PDB entry 7UHZ | electron microscopy, 3.30 A resolution | chains N and C of the 9 polymer chains in the assembly

Chain N:
Molecule: BMPC-23 Fab Light chain
Source organism: Mus musculus
Notes: antibody fragment or engineered binder
Chain sequence (112 residues; numbered 1 to 112; the number before each row is that of its first residue):
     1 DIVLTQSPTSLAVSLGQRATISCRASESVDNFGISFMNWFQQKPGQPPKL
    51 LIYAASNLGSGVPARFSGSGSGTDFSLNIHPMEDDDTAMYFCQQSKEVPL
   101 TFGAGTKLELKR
Disordered / not traced: 112
Disulfides: Cys-23/Cys-92

Chain C:
Molecule: Envelope glycoprotein B
Source organism: Human alphaherpesvirus 1 strain KOS
UniProt: P06437 (GB_HHV1K); residues 103-730 here = UniProt positions 103-730
Chain sequence (628 residues; row label = number of the first residue in the row):
   103 DIKAENTDANFYVCPPPTGATVVQFEQPRRCPTRPEGQNYTEGIAVVFKE
   153 NIAPYKFKATMYYKDVTVSQVWFGHRYSQFMGIFEDRAPVPFEEVIDKIN
   203 AKGVCRSTAKYVRNNLETTAFHRDDHETDMELKPANAATRTSRGWHTTDL
   253 KYNPSRVEAFHRYGTTVNCIVEEVDARSVYPYDEFVLATGDFVYMSPFYG
   303 YREGSHTEHTTYAADRFKQVDGFYARDLTTKARATAPTTRNLLTTPKFTV
   353 AWDWVPKRPSVCTMTKWQEVDEMLRSEYGGSFRFSSDAISTTFTTNLTEY
   403 PLSRVDLGDCIGKDARDAMDRIFARRYNATHIKVGQPQYYQANGGFLIAY
   453 QPLLSNTLAELYVREHLREQSRKPPNPTPPPPGASANASVERIKTTSSIE
   503 FARLQFTYNHIQRHVNDMLGRVAIAWCELQNHELTLWNEARKLNPNAIAS
   553 VTVGRRVSARMLGDVMAVSTCVPVAADNVIVQNSMRISSRPGACYSRPLV
   603 SFRYEDQGPLVEGQLGENNELRLTRDAIEPCTVGHRRYFTFGGGYVYFEE
   653 YAYSHQLSRADITTVSTFIDLNITMLEDHEFVPLEVYTRHEIKDSGLLDY
   703 TEVQRRNQLHDLRFADIDTVIHADANAA
Disordered / not traced: 103-110, 331-337, 460-491, 726-730
Disulfides: Cys-116/Cys-573, Cys-133/Cys-529, Cys-207/Cys-271, Cys-364/Cys-412, Cys-596/Cys-633
UniProt features mapped onto this chain:
  - region (Involved in fusion and/or binding to host membrane): Val-173 to Tyr-179, Arg-258 to Tyr-265
  - glycosylation (N-linked (GlcNAc...) asparagine): Asn-141, Asn-398, Asn-430, Asn-489, Asn-674
  - mutagenesis: Trp-174 (W174R: 90% loss of fusion with host cell), Tyr-179 (Y179S: Complete loss of fusion with host cell), His-263 (H263A: 50% loss of fusion with host cell), Arg-264 (R264A: 70% loss of fusion with host cell)

Chain N / chain C interface:
Contacting residue pairs - 5 pairs, chain N then chain C:
  Phe-32(N) / Ile-630(C)
  Phe-32(N) / Pro-632(C)  hydrophobic
  Glu-97(N) / Pro-593(C)
  Val-98(N) / Ser-591(C)
  Val-98(N) / Pro-593(C)
Interface residues without a listed pair, chain N (7 interface residues in all): Asn-31, Phe-36, Ser-95, Lys-96
Interface residues without a listed pair, chain C (6 interface residues in all): Arg-592, Glu-631

In short:
7 residues of chain N face 6 of chain C across their interface. Curated annotation (UniProt) lists 4
mutagenesis sites on chain C.
Chain N is BMPC-23 Fab Light chain (Mus musculus) and chain C is Envelope glycoprotein B (Human
alphaherpesvirus 1 strain KOS); the structure, Post-fusion ectodomain of HSV-1 gB in complex with BMPC-23 Fab,
was determined by electron microscopy, deposited together with 7UI0.
